8PPR - chains D and K of the 8 polymer chains in the assembly; structure by electron microscopy, 3.00 A resolution.

[Chain D]
Name: Kinetochore-associated protein DSN1 homolog
From: Homo sapiens
UniProtKB: Q9H410 (DSN1_HUMAN); residues 1-356 here = UniProt positions 1-356
Amino-acid sequence (356 residues; row label = number of the first residue in the row):
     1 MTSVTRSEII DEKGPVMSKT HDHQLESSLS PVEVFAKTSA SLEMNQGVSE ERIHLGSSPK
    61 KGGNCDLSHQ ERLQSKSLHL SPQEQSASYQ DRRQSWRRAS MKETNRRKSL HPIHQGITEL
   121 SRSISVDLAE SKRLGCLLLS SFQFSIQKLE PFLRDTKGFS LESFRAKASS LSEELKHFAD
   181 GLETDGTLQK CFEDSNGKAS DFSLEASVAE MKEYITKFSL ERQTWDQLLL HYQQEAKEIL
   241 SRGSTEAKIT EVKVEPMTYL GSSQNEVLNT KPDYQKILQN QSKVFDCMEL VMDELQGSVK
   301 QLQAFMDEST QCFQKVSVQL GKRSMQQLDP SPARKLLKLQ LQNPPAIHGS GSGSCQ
Not modelled in the structure: 1-92, 341-356
UniProt features mapped onto this chain:
  - modified residue (Phosphoserine): Ser28, Ser30, Ser58, Ser77, Ser81, Ser109, Ser125, Ser331
  - cross-link: Lys253 (Glycyl lysine isopeptide (Lys-Gly) (interchain with G-Cter in SUMO2))
Reported in the primary citation:
  - post-translational modification sites: Ser100, Ser109 (citing earlier work)
  - mutagenesis - S100D/S109D (25-fold): increased binding to CENP-C2-22
  - mutagenesis - P332W/R334A/L336R: decreased binding to NDC80C

[Chain K]
Name: Kinetochore scaffold 1
From: Homo sapiens
UniProtKB: Q8NG31 (KNL1_HUMAN); residue numbers follow UniProt; this construct covers 1-2342
Amino-acid sequence (2342 residues; numbered 1 to 2342; the number before each row is that of its first residue):
     1 MDGVSSEANE ENDNIERPVR RRHSSILKPP RSPLQDLRGG NERVQESNAL RNKKNSRRVS
    61 FADTIKVFQT ESHMKIVRKS EMEGCSAMVP SQLQLLPPGF KRFSCLSLPE TETGENLLLI
   121 QNKKLEDNYC EITGMNTLLS APIHTQMQQK EFSIIEHTRE RKHANDQTVI FSDENQMDLT
   181 SSHTVMITKG LLDNPISEKS TKIDTTSFLA NLKLHTEDSR MKKEVNFSVD QNTSSENKID
   241 FNDFIKRLKT GKCSAFPDVP DKENFEIPIY SKEPNSASST HQMHVSLKED ENNSNITRLF
   301 REKDDGMNFT QCHTANIQTL IPTSSETNSR ESKGNDITIY GNDFMDLTFN HTLQILPATG
   361 NFSEIENQTQ NAMDVTTGYG TKASGNKTVF KSKQNTAFQD LSINSADKIH ITRSHIMGAE
   421 THIVSQTCNQ DARILAMTPE SIYSNPSIQG CKTVFYSSCN DAMEMTKCLS NMREEKNLLK
   481 HDSNYAKMYC NPDAMSSLTE KTIYSGEENM DITKSHTVAI DNQIFKQDQS NVQIAAAPTP
   541 EKEMMLQNLM TTSEDGKMNV NCNSVPHVSK ERIQQSLSNP LSISLTDRKT ELLSGENMDL
   601 TESHTSNLGS QVPLAAYNLA PESTSESHSQ SKSSSDECEE ITKSRNEPFQ RSDIIAKNSL
   661 TDTWNKDKDW VLKILPYLDK DSPQSADCNQ EIATSHNIVY CGGVLDKQIT NRNTVSWEQS
   721 LFSTTKPLFS SGQFSMKNHD TAISSHTVKS VLGQNSKLAE PLRKSLSNPT PDYCHDKMII
   781 CSEEEQNMDL TKSHTVVIGF GPSELQELGK TNLEHTTGQL TTMNRQIAVK VEKCGKSPIE
   841 KSGVLKSNCI MDVLEDESVQ KPKFPKEKQN VKIWGRKSVG GPKIDKTIVF SEDDKNDMDI
   901 TKSYTIEINH RPLLEKRDCH LVPLAGTSET ILYTCRQDDM EITRSHTTAL ECKTVSPDEI
   961 TTRPMDKTVV FVDNHVELEM TESHTVFIDY QEKERTDRPN FELSQRKSLG TPTVICTPTE
  1021 ESVFFPGNGE SDRLVANDSQ LTPLEEWSNN RGPVEVADNM ELSKSATCKN IKDVQSPGFL
  1081 NEPLSSKSQR RKSLKLKNDK TIVFSENHKN DMDITQSCMV EIDNESALED KEDFHLAGAS
  1141 KTILYSCGQD DMEITRSHTT ALECKTLLPN EIAIRPMDKT VLFTDNYSDL EVTDSHTVFI
  1201 DCQATEKILE ENPKFGIGKG KNLGVSFPKD NSCVQEIAEK QALAVGNKIV LHTEQKQQLF
  1261 AATNRTTNEI IKFHSAAMDE KVIGKVVDQA CTLEKAQVES CQLNNRDRRN VDFTSSHATA
  1321 VCGSSDNYSC LPNVISCTDN LEGSAMLLCD KDEEKANYCP VQNDLAYAND FASEYYLESE
  1381 GQPLSAPCPL LEKEEVIQTS TKGQLDCVIT LHKDQDLIKD PRNLLANQTL VYSQDLGEMT
  1441 KLNSKRVSFK LPKDQMKVYV DDIYVIPQPH FSTDQPPLPK KGQSSINKEE VILSKAGNKS
  1501 LNIIENSSAP ICENKPKILN SEEWFAAACK KELKENIQTT NYNTALDFHS NSDVTKQVIQ
  1561 THVNAGEAPD PVITSNVPCF HSIKPNLNNL NGKTGEFLAF QTVHLPPLPE QLLELGNKAH
  1621 NDMHIVQATE IHNINIISSN AKDSRDEENK KSHNGAETTS LPPKTVFKDK VRRCSLGIFL
  1681 PRLPNKRNCS VTGIDDLEQI PADTTDINHL ETQPVSSKDS GIGSVAGKLN LSPSQYINEE
  1741 NLPVYPDEIN SSDSINIETE EKALIETYQK EISPYENKMG KTCNSQKRTW VQEEEDIHKE
  1801 KKIRKNEIKF SDTTQDREIF DHHTEEDIDK SANSVLIKNL SRTPSSCSSS LDSIKADGTS
  1861 LDFSTYRSSQ MESQFLRDTI CEESLREKLQ DGRITIREFF ILLQVHILIQ KPRQSNLPGN
  1921 FTVNTPPTPE DLMLSQYVYR PKIQIYREDC EARRQKIEEL KLSASNQDKL LVDINKNLWE
  1981 KMRHCSDKEL KAFGIYLNKI KSCFTKMTKV FTHQGKVALY GKLVQSAQNE REKLQIKIDE
  2041 MDKILKKIDN CLTEMETETK NLEDEEKNNP VEEWDSEMRA AEKELEQLKT EEEELQRNLL
  2101 ELEVQKEQTL AQIDFMQKQR NRTEELLDQL SLSEWDVVEW SDDQAVFTFV YDTIQLTITF
  2161 EESVVGFPFL DKRYRKIVDV NFQSLLDEDQ APPSSLLVHK LIFQYVEEKE SWKKTCTTQH
  2221 QLPKMLEEFS LVVHHCRLLG EEIEYLKRWG PNYNLMNIDI NNNELRLLFS SSAAFAKFEI
  2281 TLFLSAYYPS VPLPSTIQNH VGNTSQDDIA TILSKVPLEN NYLKNVVKQI YQDLFQDCHF
  2341 YH
Not modelled in the structure: 1-2096
UniProt features mapped onto this chain:
  - region: Arg17 to Leu34 (Interaction with microtubules), Lys53 to Ser80 (Interaction with microtubules), Glu174 to Gly190 (Interaction with BUB1), Ala210 to Asn226 (Interaction with BUB1B)
  - motif: Thr1789 to Ile1803 (Nuclear localization signal)
  - site: Glu1818, Ile1819 (Breakpoint for translocation to form KMT2A-KNL1)
  - modified residue: Ser24 (Phosphoserine), Ser32 (Phosphoserine), Ser60 (Phosphoserine), Thr539 (Phosphothreonine), Ser578 (Phosphoserine), Ser584 (Phosphoserine), Thr586 (Phosphothreonine), Ser767 (Phosphoserine), Thr901 (Phosphothreonine), Ser956 (Phosphoserine), Ser1039 (Phosphoserine), Ser1076 (Phosphoserine), Ser1088 (Phosphoserine), Ser1448 (Phosphoserine), Ser1675 (Phosphoserine), Ser1773 (Phosphoserine), Ser1831 (Phosphoserine), Ser1834 (Phosphoserine), Ser1845 (Phosphoserine), Ser1860 (Phosphoserine)
  - natural variant: Met2041 (M2041I: In MCPH4), Asp2187 (D2187G: In MCPH4)
  - mutagenesis: Ser24 to Ser25 (Decreases interaction with PPP1CA and abolishes binding to microtubules), Ser25 to Lys28 (Decreases interaction with PPP1CA), Ser60 (S60D: Decreases interaction with PPP1CA)
Reported in the primary citation:
  - mutagenesis - R2248A/W2249A/S2270R/S2272W, R2248D/W2249A, S2270R/S2272W: unchanged binding to MIS12C

[Interface between chain D and chain K]
Pairs across the interface (27; chain D residue first):
  Lys283(D) - Phe2275(K)
  Asp286(D) - Phe2275(K)
  Asp286(D) - Val2301(K)
  Cys287(D) - Phe2275(K)
  Glu289(D) - Lys2277(K)  salt bridge
  Leu290(D) - Ser2271(K)
  Leu290(D) - Ser2272(K)
  Leu290(D) - Phe2275(K)  hydrophobic
  Leu290(D) - Ala2276(K)
  Leu290(D) - Lys2277(K)
  Leu290(D) - Val2301(K)  hydrophobic
  Val291(D) - Ser2272(K)
  Asp293(D) - Met2256(K)
  Asp293(D) - Ser2270(K)
  Asp293(D) - Lys2277(K)  salt bridge
  Glu294(D) - Ser2272(K)
  Gly297(D) - Pro2251(K)
  Gly297(D) - Met2256(K)
  Lys300(D) - Pro2251(K)
  Lys300(D) - Met2256(K)  hydrogen bond (side chain-backbone)
  Gln301(D) - Arg2248(K)  hydrogen bond (side chain-backbone)
  Gln301(D) - Trp2249(K)
  Gln301(D) - Pro2251(K)
  Gln301(D) - Asn2252(K)
  Ala304(D) - Arg2248(K)
  Phe305(D) - Arg2248(K)
  Glu308(D) - Arg2248(K)  salt bridge
Other interface residues (no listed pair), chain K (13 interface residues in all): Asn2254
Interface features reported in the paper:
  - interface residues, chain K: Arg2248(K), Trp2249(K)

[In short]
Chain D and chain K form an interface of 14 and 13 residues respectively, with 2 hydrogen bonds and 3 salt
bridges. Polar pairs include Glu289(D)-Lys2277(K), Asp293(D)-Lys2277(K) and Glu308(D)-Arg2248(K). From the
paper: S100D/S109D of chain D increase binding to CENP-C2-22; interface residues Arg2248(K) and Trp2249(K); 5
substitutions were tested in all.
Here chain D is Kinetochore-associated protein DSN1 homolog and chain K is Kinetochore scaffold 1, both from
Homo sapiens. Entry 8PPR (Structure of the human outer kinetochore KMN network complex) was determined by
electron microscopy.
